3HJI - chain A; structure by X-ray diffraction, 1.80 A resolution.

Chain A:
Name: Vivid PAS protein VVD
Organism: Neurospora crassa
Reference sequence: Q9C3Y6 (Q9C3Y6_NEUCR); numbering as in UniProt (aligned over 37-186)
Sequence (154 residues; row label = number of the first residue in the row):
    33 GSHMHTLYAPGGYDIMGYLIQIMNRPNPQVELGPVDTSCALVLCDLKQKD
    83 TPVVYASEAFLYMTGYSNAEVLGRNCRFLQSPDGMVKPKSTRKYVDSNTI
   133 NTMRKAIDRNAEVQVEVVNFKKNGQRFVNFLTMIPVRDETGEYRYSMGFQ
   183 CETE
Not modelled in the structure: 33-35, 185-186
Sequence notes: expression tag (33-36); engineered mutation Val-74 (Ile in Q9C3Y6), Val-85 (Ile in Q9C3Y6)
Ligand contacts: FAD (flavin-adenine dinucleotide): Val-74, Cys-76, Thr-83, Asn-107, Cys-108, Arg-109, Leu-111, Gln-112, Pro-120, Lys-121, Ser-122, Thr-123, Arg-124, Ser-129, Ile-132, Asn-133, Met-135, Arg-136, Ile-139, Val-149, Asn-151, Asn-161, Leu-163, Met-165, Ser-178, Met-179, Gly-180, Gln-182
What the authors report for this chain:
  - conformationally variable residues (side-chain flip): Cys-108
  - binding site for flavin-adenine dinucleotide: Cys-108
  - binding site for flavin-adenine dinucleotide: Gln-182 (citing earlier work)
  - mutagenesis - M135I, M135L, M165I: increased binding to light-state dimer
  - mutagenesis - M135I/M165I (>5-fold): increased binding to dimer affinity

In short:
Chain A binds flavin-adenine dinucleotide. From the paper: a binding site for flavin-adenine dinucleotide at
Cys-108 and Gln-182; M135I, M135L and M165I increase binding to light-state dimer.
Chain A is Vivid PAS protein VVD (Neurospora crassa); the structure, 1.8 Angstrom Crystal Structure of the
I74V:I85V Variant of Vivid (VVD), was determined by X-ray diffraction together with 3HJK from the same study.
